9D3Q - chains A and I of the 10 polymer chains in the assembly; structure by electron microscopy, 2.80 A resolution.

# Chain A
Protein: Histone H3.2
Organism: Homo sapiens
Reference sequence: Q71DI3 (H32_HUMAN); residues 40-135 here correspond to UniProt positions 41-136 (UniProt number = residue number + 1)
Sequence (96 residues; row label = number of the first residue in the row):
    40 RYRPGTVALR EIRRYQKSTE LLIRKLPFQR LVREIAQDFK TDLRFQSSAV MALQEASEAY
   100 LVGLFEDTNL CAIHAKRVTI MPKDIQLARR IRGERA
Unresolved in the structure: 40-42, 134-135
UniProt features mapped onto this chain:
  - modified residue: Tyr41 (Phosphotyrosine), Lys56 (N6,N6,N6-trimethyllysine), Ser57 (Phosphoserine), Lys64 (N6-(2-hydroxyisobutyryl)lysine), Lys79 (N6,N6,N6-trimethyllysine), Thr80 (Phosphothreonine), Ser86 (Phosphoserine), Thr107 (Phosphothreonine), Lys115 (N6-acetyllysine), Lys122 (N6-(2-hydroxyisobutyryl)lysine)
  - lipidation: Cys110 (S-palmitoyl cysteine)

# Chain I
Molecule: 5S rDNA (noncoding strand)
Organism: Xenopus borealis
Sequence (109 nucleotides; row label = number of the first residue in the row; numbers below 1 keep their minus sign (DT-58 is residue -58)):
   -58 TGGGGGAAAA GACCCTGGCA TGGGGAGGAG CTGGGCCCCC CCCAGAAGGC AGCACAAGGG
     2 GAGGAAAAGT CAGCCTTGTG CTCGCCTACG GCCATACCAC CCTGAAAGT

# Interface between chain A and chain I
Residue-residue contacts - 13 pairs, chain A then chain I:
  Arg63(A) - DA-13(I)  salt bridge to the phosphate
  Arg72(A) - DC-23(I)  salt bridge to the phosphate
  Arg83(A) - DG-24(I)  sugar contact
  Arg83(A) - DC-23(I)  phosphate contact
  Phe84(A) - DG-24(I)  sugar contact
  Phe84(A) - DC-23(I)  hydrogen bond to the phosphate
  Gln85(A) - DG-24(I)  phosphate contact
  Ser86(A) - DG-24(I)  phosphate contact
  Arg116(A) - DA-3(I)  phosphate contact
  Arg116(A) - DA-2(I)  phosphate contact
  Val117(A) - DA-3(I)  hydrogen bond to the phosphate
  Thr118(A) - DA-3(I)  hydrogen bond to the phosphate
  Met120(A) - DA-2(I)  phosphate contact
Also at the interface, not in a pair above, chain A (13 interface residues in all): Pro43, Leu82, Lys115
Also at the interface, not in a pair above, chain I (8 interface residues in all): DG-14, DA-5, DC-4

# In short
Chain A and chain I form an interface of 13 and 8 residues respectively, with 3 hydrogen bonds and 2 salt
bridges. Polar contacts include Phe84(A)-DC-23(I), Val117(A)-DA-3(I) and Thr118(A)-DA-3(I).
Here chain A is Histone H3.2 (Homo sapiens) and chain I is 5S rDNA (noncoding strand) (Xenopus borealis).
Entry 9D3Q (167-bp 5S rDNA nucleosome - open II) was determined by electron microscopy together with 9D3K,
9D3L, 9D3N, 9D3O, 9D3R, 9D3S and 9D3T from the same study.
